8EAH - chains B and X of the 7 polymer chains in the assembly; structure by electron microscopy, 2.48 A resolution.

Chain B:
Protein: Minichromosome maintenance protein MCM
From: Saccharolobus solfataricus P2
Notes: EC 3.6.4.12
Reference sequence: Q9UXG1 (MCM_SACS2); residue numbers follow UniProt; this construct covers 2-265, 269-612
Sequence (610 residues; numbered 0 to 612; 3 numbers in that range are skipped by the numbering (no residue carries them; nothing is unmodelled there); the number before each row is that of its first residue; numbering starts at 0):
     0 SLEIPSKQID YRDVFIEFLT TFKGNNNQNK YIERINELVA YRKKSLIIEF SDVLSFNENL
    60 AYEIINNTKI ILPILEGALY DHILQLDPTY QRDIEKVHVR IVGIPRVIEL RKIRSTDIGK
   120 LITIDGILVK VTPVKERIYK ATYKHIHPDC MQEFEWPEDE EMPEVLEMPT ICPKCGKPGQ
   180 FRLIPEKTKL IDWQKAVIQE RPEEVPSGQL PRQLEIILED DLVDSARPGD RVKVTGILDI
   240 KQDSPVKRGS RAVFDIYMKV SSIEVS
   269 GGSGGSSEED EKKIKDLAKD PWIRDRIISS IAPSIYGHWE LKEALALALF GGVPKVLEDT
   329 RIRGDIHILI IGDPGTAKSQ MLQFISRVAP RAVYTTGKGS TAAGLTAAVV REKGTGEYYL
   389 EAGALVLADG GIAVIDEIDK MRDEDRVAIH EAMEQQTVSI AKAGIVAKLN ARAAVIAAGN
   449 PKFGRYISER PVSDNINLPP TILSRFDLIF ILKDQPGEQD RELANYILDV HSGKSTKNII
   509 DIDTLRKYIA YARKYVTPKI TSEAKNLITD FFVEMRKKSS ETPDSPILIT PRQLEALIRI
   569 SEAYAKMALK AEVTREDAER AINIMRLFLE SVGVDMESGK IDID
Unresolved in the structure: 0-6, 269-274, 605-612
Construct notes: expression tag (0-1); conflict Gly-269 (Leu in Q9UXG1), Gly-270 (Asp in Q9UXG1), Ser-271 (Glu in Q9UXG1), Gly-272 (Val in Q9UXG1), Gly-273 (Ile in Q9UXG1), Ser-274 (Ile in Q9UXG1)
UniProt features mapped onto this chain:
  - motif: Ser-472 to Asp-475 (Arginine finger)
  - binding site (ATP): Gly-340 to Ser-347
  - mutagenesis: Leu-189 (L189D: Predominantly monomeric and loss of helicase activity; when associated with R-191), Asp-191 (D191R: Predominantly monomeric and loss of helicase activity; when associated with D-189), Glu-202 to Val-204 (Loss of helicase activity), Phe-318 (F318A: No effect on helicase and ATPase activity), Glu-326 to Asp-327 (Impairs helicase activity; when associated with A-329), Arg-329 (R329A: Impairs helicase activity; when associated with 326-A-A-327), Arg-331 (R331A: Loss of helicase and ATPase activity), Lys-346 (K346A: Loss of helicase and ATPase activity; K346A: Sharp decrease in ATPase activity. Almost devoid of helicase activity), Arg-359 (R359A: Loss of helicase and reduction of ATPase activity), Lys-366 (K366E: Loss of helicase and reduction of ATPase activity), Thr-374 (T374E: Reduction of helicase and gain of ATPase activity), Asp-404 (D404A: Loss of helicase and ATPase activity), 9 further mutagenesis entries in UniProt
Bound ions: Zn2+: His-144, Cys-149, Cys-171, Cys-174; Mg2+: Ser-347 (together with 08T)
Residues lining bound ligands:
  - 08T ([[[(2R,3S,4R,5R)-5-(6-aminopurin-9-yl)-3,4-bis(oxidanyl)oxolan-2-yl]methoxy-oxidanyl-phosphoryl]oxy-oxidanyl-phosphoryl]oxy-tris(fluoranyl)beryllium), molecule 1: Ser-302, Ile-303, Tyr-304, His-306, Asp-341, Pro-342, Gly-343, Thr-344, Ala-345, Lys-346, Ser-347, Gln-348, Glu-405, Asn-448, Leu-491, Ile-495
  - 08T, molecule 2: Glu-422, Gln-423, Arg-473, Pro-559, Arg-560, Glu-563
What the authors report for this chain:
  - catalytic residues: Glu-405 (citing earlier work)

Chain X:
Molecule: 16-mer oligo-dT
Sequence (16 nucleotides; row label = number of the first residue in the row):
     1 TTTTTTTTTT TTTTTT
Unresolved in the structure: 12-16

Chain B / chain X interface:
Residue-residue contacts - 12 pairs, chain B then chain X:
  Thr-369(B) / DT5(X)  hydrogen bond to the phosphate
  Ala-371(B) / DT4(X)  phosphate contact
  Ala-371(B) / DT5(X)  phosphate contact
  Ala-376(B) / DT4(X)  phosphate contact
  Val-377(B) / DT3(X)  phosphate contact
  Val-377(B) / DT4(X)  hydrogen bond to the phosphate
  Arg-379(B) / DT2(X)  hydrogen bond to the base
  Tyr-386(B) / DT2(X)  hydrogen bond to the sugar
  Lys-430(B) / DT3(X)  phosphate contact
  Lys-430(B) / DT4(X)  salt bridge to the phosphate
  Ala-431(B) / DT2(X)  phosphate contact
  Ala-431(B) / DT3(X)  hydrogen bond to the phosphate
Also at the interface, not in a pair above, chain B (10 interface residues in all): Gly-372, Ala-375
Also at the interface, not in a pair above, chain X (5 interface residues in all): DT1

Summary:
The interface between chain B and chain X involves 10 residues on one side and 5 on the other, with 5 hydrogen
bonds and 1 salt bridge. Among the polar pairs are Arg-379(B)/DT2(X), Tyr-386(B)/DT2(X) and Thr-369(B)/DT5(X).
Bound to chain B: compound 08T. From the paper: the catalytic residue Glu-405(B).
Chain B is Minichromosome maintenance protein MCM (Saccharolobus solfataricus P2) and chain X is a 16-mer
oligo-dT; the structure, SsoMCM hexamer bound to Mg/ADP-BeFx and 16-mer oligo-dT. Class 1, was determined by
electron microscopy, deposited together with 8EAF, 8EAG, 8EAJ, 8EAK, 8EAL and 8EAM.
